6HW7 - chains O and P of the 28 polymer chains in the assembly; structure by X-ray diffraction, 2.70 A resolution.

[Chain O]
Molecule: Proteasome subunit alpha type-2
Organism: Saccharomyces cerevisiae S288C
Notes: EC 3.4.25.1
Reference sequence: P23639 (PSA2_YEAST); residues 1-250 here = UniProt positions 1-250
Chain sequence (250 residues; row label = number of the first residue in the row):
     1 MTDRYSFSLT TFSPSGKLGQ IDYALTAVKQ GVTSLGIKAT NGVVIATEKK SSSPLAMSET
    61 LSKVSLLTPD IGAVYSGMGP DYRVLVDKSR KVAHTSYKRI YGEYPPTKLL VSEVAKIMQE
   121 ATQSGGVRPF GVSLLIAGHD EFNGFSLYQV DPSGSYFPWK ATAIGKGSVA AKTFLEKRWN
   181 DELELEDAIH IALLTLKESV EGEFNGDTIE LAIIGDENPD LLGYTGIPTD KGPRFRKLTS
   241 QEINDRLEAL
Curated features (UniProtKB/Swiss-Prot):
  - cross-link: Lys-108 (Glycyl lysine isopeptide (Lys-Gly) (interchain with G-Cter in ubiquitin))

[Chain P]
Molecule: Proteasome subunit alpha type-3
Organism: Saccharomyces cerevisiae S288C
Notes: EC 3.4.25.1
Reference sequence: P23638 (PSA3_YEAST); residues 0-257 here correspond to UniProt positions 1-258 (UniProt number = residue number + 1)
Chain sequence (258 residues; row label = number of the first residue in the row; numbering starts at 0):
     0 MGSRRYDSRT TIFSPEGRLY QVEYALESIS HAGTAIGIMA SDGIVLAAER KVTSTLLEQD
    60 TSTEKLYKLN DKIAVAVAGL TADAEILINT ARIHAQNYLK TYNEDIPVEI LVRRLSDIKQ
   120 GYTQHGGLRP FGVSFIYAGY DDRYGYQLYT SNPSGNYTGW KAISVGANTS AAQTLLQMDY
   180 KDDMKVDDAI ELALKTLSKT TDSSALTYDR LEFATIRKGA NDGEVYQKIF KPQEIKDILV
   240 KTGITKKDED EEADEDMK
Unresolved in the structure: 0, 245-257
Curated features (UniProtKB/Swiss-Prot):
  - cross-link (Glycyl lysine isopeptide (Lys-Gly)): Lys-99 (interchain with G-Cter in ubiquitin), Lys-198 (interchain with G-Cter in ubiquitin), Lys-230 (interchain with G-Cter in ubiquitin)

[Chain O / chain P interface]
Residue-residue contacts - 61 pairs, chain O then chain P:
  Arg-4(O) / Ser-2(P)
  Tyr-5(O) / Ser-2(P)
  Tyr-5(O) / Tyr-5(P)
  Ser-6(O) / Gly-125(P)
  Ser-6(O) / Leu-127(P)
  Phe-7(O) / Ser-2(P)
  Phe-7(O) / Tyr-5(P)
  Phe-7(O) / Asp-6(P)
  Phe-7(O) / Gly-126(P)
  Ser-8(O) / Gly-126(P)  hydrogen bond (backbone-backbone)
  Ser-8(O) / Leu-127(P)
  Ser-8(O) / Arg-128(P)  hydrogen bond (side chain-backbone)
  Thr-10(O) / Arg-128(P)
  Thr-11(O) / Ser-7(P)
  Thr-11(O) / Thr-9(P)
  Thr-11(O) / Gln-20(P)
  Phe-12(O) / Gln-20(P)  hydrogen bond (backbone-side chain)
  Phe-12(O) / Tyr-23(P)
  Phe-12(O) / Ala-24(P)  hydrophobic
  Phe-12(O) / Arg-128(P)
  Phe-12(O) / Pro-129(P)
  Phe-12(O) / Gly-131(P)
  Ser-13(O) / Tyr-23(P)
  Pro-14(O) / Tyr-23(P)  hydrophobic
  Pro-14(O) / Glu-26(P)
  Ser-15(O) / Glu-26(P)
  Gly-16(O) / Tyr-23(P)
  Gly-16(O) / Ser-27(P)  hydrogen bond (backbone-side chain)
  Leu-18(O) / Leu-79(P)  hydrophobic
  Leu-18(O) / Arg-128(P)
  Lys-38(O) / Glu-57(P)  salt bridge
  Ser-112(O) / Glu-84(P)
  Lys-116(O) / Ile-85(P)
  Gln-119(O) / Ala-81(P)
  Gln-119(O) / Asp-82(P)  hydrogen bond
  Gln-119(O) / Ile-85(P)
  Gln-119(O) / Arg-128(P)
  Thr-122(O) / Arg-128(P)  hydrogen bond (backbone-side chain)
  Gln-123(O) / Tyr-121(P)
  Gln-123(O) / Leu-127(P)
  Gln-123(O) / Arg-128(P)  hydrogen bond (side chain-backbone)
  Gln-123(O) / Phe-130(P)
  Gly-125(O) / Leu-127(P)
  Ser-153(O) / Ala-81(P)
  Gly-154(O) / Ala-81(P)
  Ser-155(O) / Ala-81(P)
  Tyr-156(O) / Glu-84(P)  hydrogen bond
  Pro-158(O) / Leu-56(P)
  Pro-158(O) / Glu-57(P)  hydrogen bond (backbone-backbone)
  Pro-158(O) / Thr-60(P)
  Pro-158(O) / Ser-61(P)
  Trp-159(O) / Ser-53(P)
  Trp-159(O) / Leu-55(P)
  Trp-159(O) / Leu-56(P)
  Lys-160(O) / Leu-55(P)  hydrogen bond (backbone-backbone)
  Lys-160(O) / Leu-56(P)
  Lys-160(O) / Glu-57(P)
  Ala-161(O) / Leu-55(P)
  Leu-175(O) / Leu-55(P)
  Glu-176(O) / Thr-54(P)
  Glu-176(O) / Leu-55(P)
Other interface residues (no listed pair), chain O (34 interface residues in all): Ser-124, Tyr-148, Phe-157, Trp-179
Other interface residues (no listed pair), chain P (32 interface residues in all): His-30, Thr-80

[Overview]
34 residues of chain O face 32 of chain P across their interface, with 10 hydrogen bonds and 1 salt bridge.
Polar pairs include Lys-38(O)/Glu-57(P), Ser-8(O)/Arg-128(P) and Phe-12(O)/Gln-20(P).
Here chain O is Proteasome subunit alpha type-2 and chain P is Proteasome subunit alpha type-3, both from
Saccharomyces cerevisiae S288C. Entry 6HW7 (Yeast 20S proteasome in complex with 29) was determined by X-ray
diffraction together with 6HTB, 6HTC, 6HTD, 6HTP, 6HTR, 6HUB and 30 further entries from the same study.
